Entry 5I4R (X-ray diffraction, 3.30 A resolution); this record covers chains D and F of the 8 polymer chains in the assembly.

== Chain D ==
Protein: Elongation factor Tu
From: Escherichia coli
Notes: fragment: C-terminal
UniProtKB: A7ZSL4 (EFTU1_ECO24); residues 60-394 here = UniProt positions 60-394
Sequence (335 residues; row label = number of the first residue in the row):
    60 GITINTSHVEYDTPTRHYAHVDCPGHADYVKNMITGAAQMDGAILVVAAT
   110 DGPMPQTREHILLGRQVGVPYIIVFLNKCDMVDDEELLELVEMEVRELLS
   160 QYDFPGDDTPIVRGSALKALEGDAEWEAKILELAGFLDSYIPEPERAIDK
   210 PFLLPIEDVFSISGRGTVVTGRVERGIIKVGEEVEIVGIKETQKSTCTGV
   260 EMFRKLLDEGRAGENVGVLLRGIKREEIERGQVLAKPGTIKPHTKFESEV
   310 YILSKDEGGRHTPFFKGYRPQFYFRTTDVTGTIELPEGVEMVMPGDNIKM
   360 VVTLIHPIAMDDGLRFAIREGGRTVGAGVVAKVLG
Ligand contacts: GDP (guanosine-5'-diphosphate): N136, K137, D139, M140, S174, A175, L176
Curated features (UniProtKB/Swiss-Prot):
  - region: G60 to N64 (G2), D81 to G84 (G3), N136 to D139 (G4), S174 to L176 (G5)
  - binding site (GTP): D81 to H85, N136 to D139

== Chain F ==
Protein: Contact-dependent inhibitor I
From: Escherichia coli NC101
Sequence (114 residues; row label = number of the first residue in the row):
     1 MDIWPEFQRDLEMYRDVVLSIKRNLRLYEECIESLVHQIGSTNFDNAQPL
    51 FDDLFRMQSELATMLYKYEYKPGKRIQDLIYHLDRDDFYSRKYWHKKFSD
   101 GLAWPEAGHHHHHH
Disordered / not traced: 1, 108-114
Modified / non-standard residues: Mse1, Mse13, Mse57, Mse64 (selenomethionine)

== How chain D and chain F interact ==
Residue-residue contacts (14):
  D217(D) - R15(F)  salt bridge
  I248(D) - R26(F)
  E288(D) - L19(F)
  E288(D) - R23(F)  salt bridge
  E288(D) - R26(F)  salt bridge
  R289(D) - R15(F)
  R289(D) - L19(F)
  R289(D) - R23(F)  hydrogen bond (backbone-side chain)
  T336(D) - R23(F)  hydrogen bond
  D337(D) - R23(F)  hydrogen bond (backbone-side chain)
  V338(D) - R23(F)
  H365(D) - R23(F)
  H365(D) - N24(F)
  H365(D) - L27(F)
Other interface residues (no listed pair), chain D (10 interface residues in all): K249, I364

== Overview ==
Chain D and chain F form an interface of 10 and 6 residues respectively; the contacts include 3 hydrogen bonds
and 3 salt bridges. Polar contacts include D217(D)-R15(F), E288(D)-R23(F) and E288(D)-R26(F). Bound to chain
D: GDP.
Chain D is Elongation factor Tu (Escherichia coli) and chain F is Contact-dependent inhibitor I (Escherichia
coli NC101); the structure, Contact-dependent inhibition system from Escherichia coli NC101 - ternary
CdiA/CdiI/EF-Tu complex (trypsin-modified), was determined by X-ray diffraction (same publication as 5I4Q).
